Entry 5G60 (X-ray diffraction, 1.99 A resolution); this record covers chain A.

[Chain A]
Molecule: Abc transporter, substrate-binding protein
Organism: Streptococcus pneumoniae
UniProt: A0A0H2URD6 (A0A0H2URD6_STRPN); numbering as in UniProt (aligned over 47-537)
Amino-acid sequence (494 residues; numbered 45 to 538; the number before each row is that of its first residue):
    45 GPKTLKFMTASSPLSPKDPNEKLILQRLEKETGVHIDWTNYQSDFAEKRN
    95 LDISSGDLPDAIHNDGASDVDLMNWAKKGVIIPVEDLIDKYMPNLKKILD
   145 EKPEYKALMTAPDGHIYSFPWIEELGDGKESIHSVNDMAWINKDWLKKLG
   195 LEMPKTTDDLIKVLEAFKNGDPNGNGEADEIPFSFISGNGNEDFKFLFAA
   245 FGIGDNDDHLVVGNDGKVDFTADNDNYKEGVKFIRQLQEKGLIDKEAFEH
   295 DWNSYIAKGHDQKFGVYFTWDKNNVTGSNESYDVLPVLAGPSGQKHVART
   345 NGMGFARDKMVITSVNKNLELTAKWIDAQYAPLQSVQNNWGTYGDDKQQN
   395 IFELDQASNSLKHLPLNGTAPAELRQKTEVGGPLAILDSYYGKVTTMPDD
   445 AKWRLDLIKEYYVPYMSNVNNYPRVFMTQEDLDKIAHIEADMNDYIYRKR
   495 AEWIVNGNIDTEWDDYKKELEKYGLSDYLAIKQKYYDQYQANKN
Unresolved in the structure: 45-47, 536-538
Differences from the reference sequence: expression tag (45-46)
Metal / ion sites: Ca2+ site 1: Asp215, Asn217, Asn219, Glu221, Asp223, Glu224; Ca2+ site 2: Asp263, Phe264, Asp267, Asn268
Curated features (UniProtKB/Swiss-Prot):
  - binding site (substrate): Glu167, Asn235, Trp314, Asn318, Lys353, Trp384, Arg419, Glu423
  - binding site (Ca(2+)): Asp215, Asn217, Asn219, Glu221, Asp223, Glu224, Asp263, Phe264, Asp267, Asn268
  - mutagenesis: Glu167 (E167A: Loss of fructooligosaccharide (FOS) binding. No growth on nystose), His177 (H177A: 2-fold decrease in fructooligosaccharide (FOS) binding compared to the wild-type. Impaired growth on nystose), Asp223 (D223A: No effect in fructooligosaccharide (FOS) binding, but no growth on nystose; when associated with A-224), Glu224 (E224A: No effect in fructooligosaccharide (FOS) binding, but no growth on nystose; when associated with A-223), Trp314 (W314A: Loss of fructooligosaccharide (FOS) binding. No growth on nystose), Asn318 (N318A: Significant decrease in fructooligosaccharide (FOS) binding. Impaired growth on nystose), Trp384 (W384A: Significant decrease in fructooligosaccharide (FOS) binding. Impaired growth on nystose), Arg419 (R419A: Loss of fructooligosaccharide (FOS) binding. No growth on nystose), Glu423 (E423A: 10-fold decrease in fructooligosaccharide (FOS) binding compared to the wild-type. Impaired growth on nystose)
From the paper describing this entry:
  - binding site for alpha-D-glucopyranose: Lys353
  - mutagenesis - E167A, W314A, R419A: abolished binding to FOSs
  - mutagenesis - E167A, W314A, R419A: abolished growth in response to nystose
  - mutagenesis - H177A, N318A, W384A, E423A: decreased growth in response to nystose
  - mutagenesis - D223A/E224A: abolished growth
  - mutagenesis - E167A, W314A, R419A: abolished binding to FOS

[In short]
Asp215, Asn217, Asn219, Glu221, Asp223 and Glu224 form the Ca2+ site 1. UniProt lists 8 substrate-binding
residues, 10 Ca2+-binding residues and 9 mutagenesis sites. The paper reports a binding site for
alpha-D-glucopyranose at Lys353; H177A, N318A and W384A, among others, reduce growth in response to nystose; 8
substitutions were tested in all.
Chain A is Abc transporter, substrate-binding protein (Streptococcus pneumoniae); the structure, S.pneumoniae
ABC-transporter substrate binding protein FusA in complex with nystose, was determined by X-ray diffraction
together with 5G5Y, 5G5Z, 5G61 and 5G62 from the same study.
